Entry 9E6B (electron microscopy, 3.13 A resolution); this record covers chains C and D of the 5 polymer chains in the assembly.

[Chain C (and D)]
Name: Chemotactile receptor CRT1
Source organism: Octopus bimaculoides
Notes: chain D of this document is another copy of the same molecule, construct and numbering; everything in this record applies to it too
UniProt: A0A0L8FVQ9 (A0A0L8FVQ9_OCTBM); residues -19 to 379 here correspond to UniProt positions 1-399 (UniProt number = residue number + 20)
Amino-acid sequence (410 residues; each row starts with the number of its first residue; numbers below 1 keep their minus sign (Met-19 is residue -19)):
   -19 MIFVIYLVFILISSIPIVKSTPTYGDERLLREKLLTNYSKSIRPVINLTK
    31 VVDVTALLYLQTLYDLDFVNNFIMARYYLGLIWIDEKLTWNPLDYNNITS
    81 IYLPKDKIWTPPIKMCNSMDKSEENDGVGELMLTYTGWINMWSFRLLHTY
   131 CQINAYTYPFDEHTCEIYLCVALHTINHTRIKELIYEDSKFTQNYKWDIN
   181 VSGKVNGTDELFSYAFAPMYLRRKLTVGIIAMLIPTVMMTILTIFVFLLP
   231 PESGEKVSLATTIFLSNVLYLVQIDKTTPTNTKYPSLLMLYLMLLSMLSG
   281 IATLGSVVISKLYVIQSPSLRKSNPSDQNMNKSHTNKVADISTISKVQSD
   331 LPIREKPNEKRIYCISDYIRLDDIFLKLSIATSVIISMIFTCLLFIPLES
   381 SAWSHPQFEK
Disordered / not traced: -19 to 0, 293-390
Construct notes: expression tag (380-390)
Disulfides: Cys96-Cys150, Cys131-Cys145
Covalently attached groups: N-acetylglucosamine (NAG) linked to Asn17, Asn27, Asn77, Asn157, Asn180, Asn186
Residues lining bound ligands:
  - Norharmane (NRH), molecule 1: Tyr39, Tyr58, Trp122, Phe124, Ser169
  - Norharmane (NRH), molecule 2: Val151, Ala152, Phe192
What the authors report for this chain:
  - binding site for Norharmane: Tyr58, Trp122, Phe124, Ser169, Phe192
  - mutagenesis - S169A: decreased binding to Norharmane

[Interface between chain C and chain D]
Residue-residue contacts - 65 pairs, chain C then chain D:
  Asn17(C) with Tyr4(D); Arg8(D), hydrogen bond
  Tyr18(C) with Tyr4(D)
  Ser19(C) with Tyr4(D), hydrogen bond (backbone-side chain); Arg8(D)
  Ser21(C) with Arg11(D); Tyr82(D); Pro84(D)
  Ile22(C) with Tyr4(D), hydrophobic; Glu7(D); Arg8(D)
  Arg23(C) with Tyr4(D)
  Val25(C) with Tyr4(D)
  Ile26(C) with Thr3(D); Tyr4(D), hydrogen bond (backbone-backbone)
  Asn27(C) with Thr1(D); Pro2(D); Thr3(D)
  Leu28(C) with Pro2(D), hydrogen bond (backbone-backbone); Thr3(D); Glu7(D)
  Lys67(C) with Tyr4(D)
  Cys96(C) with Gln41(D); Arg56(D)
  Asn97(C) with Phe171(D)
  Ser98(C) with Arg56(D), hydrogen bond (backbone-side chain); Glu103(D)
  Met99(C) with Glu103(D); Leu126(D), hydrophobic
  Asp100(C) with Glu103(D), hydrogen bond (backbone-side chain)
  Tyr130(C) with Tyr44(D), hydrophobic
  Gln132(C) with Gln173(D); Asn174(D), hydrogen bond (side chain-backbone); Tyr175(D)
  Tyr148(C) with Phe171(D), hydrophobic
  Leu153(C) with Glu110(D); Leu111(D), hydrophobic; Met112(D); Trp122(D)
  His154(C) with Tyr82(D); Glu110(D), salt bridge
  Thr155(C) with Tyr82(D)
  His158(C) with Tyr82(D), hydrogen bond
  Val237(C) with Glu235(D); Leu239(D), hydrophobic
  Thr241(C) with Thr242(D)
  Phe244(C) with Met218(D), hydrophobic; Met219(D), hydrophobic
  Val248(C) with Tyr250(D)
  Leu251(C) with Pro215(D), hydrophobic
  Asp255(C) with Met212(D)
  Lys256(C) with Gln253(D)
  Thr260(C) with Lys176(D)
  Asn261(C) with Asn174(D), hydrogen bond (side chain-backbone); Tyr175(D); Lys176(D)
  Lys263(C) with Tyr175(D)
  Pro265(C) with Val207(D), hydrophobic; Gly208(D)
  Gly280(C) with Met218(D)
  Val287(C) with Phe225(D), hydrophobic
  Val288(C) with Phe225(D), hydrophobic
  Lys291(C) with Phe225(D); Leu229(D); Pro230(D)
Other interface residues (no listed pair), chain C (48 interface residues in all): Pro24, Thr29, Phe52, Lys94, Cys150, Ala152, Thr262, Met273, Thr283, Ser290
Other interface residues (no listed pair), chain D (45 interface residues in all): Ile78, Ser80, Glu104, Asn120, Phe124, Ala211, Leu222, Leu249

[In short]
Chain C and chain D form an interface of 48 and 45 residues respectively, with 9 hydrogen bonds and 1 salt
bridge. Polar pairs include His154(C)-Glu110(D), Asn17(C)-Arg8(D) and Ser19(C)-Tyr4(D). Chain C binds
Norharmane. The paper reports a binding site for Norharmane at Tyr58(C), Trp122(C) and Phe124(C) among others;
S169A of chain C reduces binding to Norharmane.
Both chains are Chemotactile receptor CRT1 (Octopus bimaculoides). Entry 9E6B (Octopus sensory receptor CRT1
bound to Norharmane) was determined by electron microscopy (same publication as 9E6C and 9E6D).
